4ESF - chain A; structure by X-ray diffraction, 2.20 A resolution.

# Chain A
Name: PadR-like transcriptional regulator
Organism: Bacillus cereus
UniProtKB: Q734F6 (Q734F6_BACC1); numbering as in UniProt (aligned over 1-105)
Sequence (117 residues; each row starts with the number of its first residue):
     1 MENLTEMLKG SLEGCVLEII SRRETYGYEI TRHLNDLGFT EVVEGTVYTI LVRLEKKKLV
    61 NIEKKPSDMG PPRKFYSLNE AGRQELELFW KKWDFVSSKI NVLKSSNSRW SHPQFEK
Not modelled in the structure: 1-2, 67-71, 108-117
Differences from the reference sequence: expression tag (106-117)
From the paper describing this entry:
  - self-association interface (contacts with another copy of this molecule): Trp93

# In short
The paper reports a self-association interface involving Trp93.
Chain A is PadR-like transcriptional regulator (Bacillus cereus); the structure, Crystal structure of
PadR-like transcriptional regulator (BCE3449) from Bacillus cereus strain ATCC 10987, was determined by X-ray
diffraction together with 4ESB from the same study.
